Entry 7Q9A (X-ray diffraction, 2.10 A resolution); this record covers chains A and D of the 5 polymer chains in the assembly.

== Chain A ==
Name: MHC class I antigen
Source organism: Homo sapiens
UniProtKB: A0A5B8RNS7 (A0A5B8RNS7_HUMAN); residues 1-276 here correspond to UniProt positions 25-300 (UniProt number = residue number + 24)
Chain sequence (276 residues; row label = number of the first residue in the row):
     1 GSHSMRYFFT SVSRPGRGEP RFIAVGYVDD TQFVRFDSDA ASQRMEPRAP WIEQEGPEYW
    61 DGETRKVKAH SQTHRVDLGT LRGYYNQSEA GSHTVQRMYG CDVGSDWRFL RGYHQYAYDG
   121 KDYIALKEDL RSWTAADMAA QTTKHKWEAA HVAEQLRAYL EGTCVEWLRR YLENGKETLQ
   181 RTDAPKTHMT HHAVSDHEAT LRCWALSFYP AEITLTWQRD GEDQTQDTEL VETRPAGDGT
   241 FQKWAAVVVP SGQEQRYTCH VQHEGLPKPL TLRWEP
Disulfides: Cys101-Cys164, Cys203-Cys259

== Chain D ==
Name: Human Mel5 T Cell Receptor, Alpha Chain
Source organism: Homo sapiens
Chain sequence (199 residues; numbered 2 to 200; the number before each row is that of its first residue):
     2 QEVEQNSGPL SVPEGAIASL NCTYSDRGSQ SFFWYRQYSG KSPELIMFIY SNGDKEDGRF
    62 TAQLNKASQY VSLLIRDSQP SDSATYLCAV NVAGKSTFGD GTTLTVKPNI QNPDPAVYQL
   122 RDSKSSDKSV CLFTDFDSQT NVSQSKDSDV YITDKCVLDM RSMDFKSNSA VAWSNKSDFA
   182 CANAFNNSII PEDTFFPSP
Disulfides: Cys23-Cys89, Cys132-Cys182

== How chain A and chain D interact ==
Residue-residue contacts - 15 pairs, chain A then chain D:
  Gly62(A) with Ala94(D)
  Arg65(A) with Ala94(D), hydrogen bond (side chain-backbone); Lys96(D)
  Lys66(A) with Gln31(D); Gly95(D)
  His151(A) with Tyr51(D)
  Glu154(A) with Tyr51(D)
  Gln155(A) with Tyr51(D)
  Ala158(A) with Tyr51(D)
  Tyr159(A) with Gln31(D)
  Thr163(A) with Gln31(D); Lys67(D), hydrogen bond
  Glu166(A) with Arg28(D), salt bridge
  Trp167(A) with Arg28(D), hydrogen bond (side chain-backbone); Gly29(D)

== Overview ==
11 residues of chain A and 8 residues of chain D are in contact; the contacts include 3 hydrogen bonds and 1
salt bridge. Among the polar pairs are Glu166(A)-Arg28(D), Arg65(A)-Ala94(D) and Thr163(A)-Lys67(D).
Chain A is MHC class I antigen and chain D is Human Mel5 T Cell Receptor, Alpha Chain, both from Homo sapiens;
the structure, MHC Class I A02 Allele presenting LLLGIGILVL, in complex with Mel5 TCR, was determined by X-ray
diffraction together with 7ZUC, 7Q98, 7Q99 and 7Q9B from the same study.
